8VWJ - chains J and K of the 36 polymer chains in the assembly; structure by electron microscopy, 4.78 A resolution (low resolution: residue-level contacts below are approximate; hydrogen-bond / salt-bridge calls are withheld).

== Chain J ==
Name: Occlusion-derived virus envelope protein E27
From: Autographa californica multiple nucleopolyhedrovirus
Reference sequence: P41702 (E27_NPVAC); residues 1-290 here = UniProt positions 1-290
Chain sequence (290 residues; row label = number of the first residue in the row):
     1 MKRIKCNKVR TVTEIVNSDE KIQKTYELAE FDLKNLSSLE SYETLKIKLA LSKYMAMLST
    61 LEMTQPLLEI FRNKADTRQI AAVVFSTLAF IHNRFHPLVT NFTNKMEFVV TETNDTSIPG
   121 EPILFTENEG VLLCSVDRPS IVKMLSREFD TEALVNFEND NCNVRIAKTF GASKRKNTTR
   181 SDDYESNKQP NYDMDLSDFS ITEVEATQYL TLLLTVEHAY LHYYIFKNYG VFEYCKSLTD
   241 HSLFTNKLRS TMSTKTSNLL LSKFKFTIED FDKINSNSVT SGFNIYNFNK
Unresolved in the structure: 1-37, 173-197, 273-290

== Chain K ==
Name: Protein C42
From: Autographa californica multiple nucleopolyhedrovirus
Reference sequence: P25695 (C42_NPVAC); residue numbers follow UniProt; this construct covers 1-361
Chain sequence (361 residues; row label = number of the first residue in the row):
     1 MSAIALYLEI NKLRLKIDEP MQLAIWPQLF PLLCDEHQSV QLNTDVLINF MMHVARKSQN
    61 TILNNNAAIA SQYAAGNADV VAAPASAQPT PRPVINLFAR ANAAAPAQPS EELINMRRYR
   121 NAARKLIHHY SLNSTSSTEY KISDVVMTMI FLLRSEKYHS LFKLLETTFD DYTCRPQMTQ
   181 VQTDTLLDAV RSLLEMPSTT IDLTTVDIMR SSFARCFNSP IMRYAKIVLL QNVALQRDKR
   241 TTLEELLIER GEKIQMLQPQ QYINSGTEIP FCDDAEFLNR LLKHIDPYPL SRMYYNAANT
   301 MFYTTMENYA VSNCKFNIED YNNIFKVMEN IRKHSNKNSN DQDELNIYLG VQSSNAKRKK
   361 Y
Unresolved in the structure: 1-111, 346-361
Curated features (UniProtKB/Swiss-Prot):
  - region: L32 to E36 (LXCXE motif)
  - motif: K357 to K360 (Nuclear localization signal)
Reported in the primary citation:
  - self-association interface (contacts with another copy of this molecule); pairs are residue here / residue on that copy: C174-C174 (disulfide)

== Chain J / chain K interface ==
Pairs across the interface (110):
  K46(J) with N340(K); D341(K)
  K48(J) with I285(K); D286(K); Y288(K)
  S52(J) with L278(K)
  K53(J) with L278(K); Q342(K)
  A56(J) with L278(K)
  L61(J) with P270(K)
  T77(J) with Q260(K)
  R78(J) with Q261(K); Y262(K); S265(K)
  F85(J) with I263(K)
  T100(J) with I269(K)
  N104(J) with I263(K); N264(K); G266(K); T267(K); E268(K)
  K105(J) with N264(K); G266(K)
  M106(J) with Y262(K); I263(K); N264(K)
  E107(J) with P259(K); Q261(K); Y262(K); N264(K)
  F108(J) with P259(K); Q260(K); Q261(K); I263(K)
  V109(J) with P259(K); Q260(K)
  V110(J) with Q260(K)
  N114(J) with R250(K)
  D115(J) with R250(K)
  T116(J) with R250(K); K253(K)
  S117(J) with R250(K)
  I118(J) with L247(K)
  P119(J) with N308(K); Y309(K); S312(K)
  T126(J) with I254(K)
  N128(J) with L257(K)
  L133(J) with P259(K)
  M144(J) with A297(K); T300(K); M301(K); T304(K)
  R147(J) with N296(K); T300(K); Y303(K)
  E148(J) with N296(K)
  D150(J) with Y295(K); N296(K)
  E152(J) with R292(K); M293(K); Y295(K)
  V155(J) with R292(K)
  N156(J) with R292(K)
  F157(J) with P289(K); R292(K)
  F199(J) with R280(K); L281(K); H284(K)
  I201(J) with L281(K); H284(K); I285(K)
  T202(J) with Y288(K)
  E203(J) with Y288(K); P289(K); M293(K)
  T207(J) with M293(K)
  L210(J) with L290(K)
  T211(J) with A297(K)
  T215(J) with M301(K)
  H218(J) with F325(K)
  D240(J) with I324(K)
  H241(J) with I324(K); F325(K)
  S242(J) with I324(K)
  F244(J) with I324(K); F325(K)
  T245(J) with N323(K); I324(K); V327(K)
  N246(J) with V327(K); M328(K); E329(K); N330(K)
  K247(J) with E329(K)
  L248(J) with E329(K)
  N258(J) with N340(K)
  L261(J) with K326(K)
  F264(J) with Y294(K)
  K265(J) with Y294(K); K326(K); V327(K); M328(K); E329(K)
  F266(J) with N322(K); K326(K)
  T267(J) with N322(K)
  I268(J) with F302(K); I318(K); N322(K)
Other interface residues (no listed pair), chain J (66 interface residues in all): L45, L49, M57, G120, F149, L154, L214, D270
Other interface residues (no listed pair), chain K (61 interface residues in all): Q258, F271, L282, P287, T305, E319, Y321, E344

== Summary ==
66 residues of chain J and 61 residues of chain K are in contact. From the paper: a self-association interface
involving C174(K).
Here chain J is Occlusion-derived virus envelope protein E27 and chain K is Protein C42, both from Autographa
californica multiple nucleopolyhedrovirus. Entry 8VWJ (The base complex of the AcMNPV baculovirus nucleocapsid
(Class 2, localised reconstruction)) was determined by electron microscopy (same publication as 8VWH).
